Entry 8BEL (electron microscopy, 2.25 A resolution); this record covers chains M and Q of the 14 polymer chains in the assembly.

# Chain M
Molecule: Cytochrome b
Source organism: Arabidopsis thaliana
UniProtKB: P42792 (CYB_ARATH); residue numbers follow UniProt; this construct covers 1-393
Sequence (393 residues; each row starts with the number of its first residue):
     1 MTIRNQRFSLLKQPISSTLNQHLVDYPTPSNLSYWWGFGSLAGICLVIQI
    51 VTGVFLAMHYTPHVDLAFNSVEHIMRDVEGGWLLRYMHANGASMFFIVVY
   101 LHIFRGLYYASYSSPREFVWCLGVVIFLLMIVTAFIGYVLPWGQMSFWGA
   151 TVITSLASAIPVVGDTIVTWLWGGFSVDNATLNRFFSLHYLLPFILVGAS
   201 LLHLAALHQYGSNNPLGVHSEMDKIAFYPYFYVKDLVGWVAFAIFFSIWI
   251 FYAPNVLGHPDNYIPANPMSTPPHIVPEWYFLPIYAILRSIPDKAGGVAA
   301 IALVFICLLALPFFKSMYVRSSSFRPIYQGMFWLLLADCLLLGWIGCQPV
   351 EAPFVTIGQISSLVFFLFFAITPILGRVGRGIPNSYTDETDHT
Unresolved in the structure: 1, 389-393
Sequence notes: variant Ser40 (Pro in P42792)
Metal / ion sites: heme Fe site 1: His88, His189; heme Fe site 2: His102, His203
Small-molecule neighbours:
  - 1,2-diacyl-glycerol-3-sn-phosphate (3PH): Ala241, Ile244, Phe245, Ile248, Trp249, Tyr252, Ala253
  - heme (HEM), molecule 1: Trp36, Phe38, Gly39, Ser40, Ala42, Gly43, Phe95, Val99, His102, Ile103, Arg105, Ser111, Val119, Trp120, Gly123, Val124, Ile126, Phe127, Met130, Ser200, His203, Leu204, Leu207, Ser212, Asn213
  - heme (HEM), molecule 2: Leu46, Gln49, Ile50, Gly53, Val54, Leu56, Ala57, Tyr60, Val71, Arg85, His88, Ala89, Ala92, Phe95, Met130, Thr133, Ala134, Gly137, Tyr138, Leu140, Pro141, Phe186, His189, Tyr190, Pro193, Phe194, Glu278, Tyr280
  - phosphatidylcholine (PC7; (7S)-4-hydroxy-N,N,N-trimethyl-9-oxo-7-[(palmitoyloxy)methyl]-3,5,8-trioxa-4-phosphahexacosan-1-aminium 4-oxide): Trp35, Tyr100, Leu101, Phe104, Tyr108, Tyr109, Pro215, Ser323, Phe332, Trp333, Leu336, Leu340
  - phosphatidylglycerol (PGT; (1S)-2-{[{[(2R)-2,3-dihydroxypropyl]oxy}(hydroxy)phosphoryl]oxy}-1-[(palmitoyloxy)methyl]ethyl stearate): Phe8, Ser9, Leu10, Leu11, Leu23, Val24, Ser40, Gly43, Ile44, Val47, Phe227, Tyr228, Tyr232, Trp239
  - phosphatidylethanolamine (PTY): Pro326, Ile327, Gly330, Met331, Leu334, Leu335, Val364, Leu367, Phe368
  - Q7G (2-{[(4-O-alpha-D-glucopyranosyl-alpha-D-glucopyranosyl)oxy]methyl}-4-{[(3beta,9beta,14beta,17beta,25R)-spirost-5-en-3-yl]oxy}butyl 4-O-alpha-D-glucopyranosyl-alpha-D-glucopyranoside), molecule 1: Ile291, Pro292, Leu303, Gln359, Ser362, Leu363, Phe366
  - Q7G, molecule 2: Ile291, Pro292, Asp293, Gly296, Ala299
  - UQ5 (2,3-dimethoxy-5-methyl-6-(3,11,15,19-tetramethyl-eicosa-2,6,10,14,18-pentaenyl)-[1,4]benzoquinone): His22, Leu23, Tyr26, Thr28, Gly39, Ser40, Gly43, Leu46, Val47, Val197, Ser200, Leu201, Leu204, His208, Ser212, Phe227, Asp235
  - ubiquinone-7 (UQ7): Ile131, Val132, Phe135, Ile136, Trp148, Gly149, Val152, Ile153, Trp170, Phe185, Leu188, Ile275, Val276, Pro277, Phe281, Ile284, Tyr285, Leu288
UniProt features mapped onto this chain:
  - binding site (heme b): His88, His102, His189, His203
  - binding site (a ubiquinone): His208
Reported in the primary citation:
  - catalytic residues: His259, Tyr280

# Chain Q
Molecule: Cytochrome b-c1 complex subunit 8-1, mitochondrial
Source organism: Arabidopsis thaliana
UniProtKB: Q9SG91 (UCRQ1_ARATH); residue numbers follow UniProt; this construct covers 1-72
Sequence (72 residues; numbered 1 to 72; the number before each row is that of its first residue):
     1 MGKQPVKLKAVVYALSPFQQKIMTGLWKDLPEKIHHKVSENWISATLLVT
    51 PVVGTYWYAQYFKEQEKLEHRF
Unresolved in the structure: 1-4
Small-molecule neighbours: phosphatidylcholine (PC7; (7S)-4-hydroxy-N,N,N-trimethyl-9-oxo-7-[(palmitoyloxy)methyl]-3,5,8-trioxa-4-phosphahexacosan-1-aminium 4-oxide): Glu40, Asn41, Ser44, Ala45, Leu48, Val49

# Chain M / chain Q interface
Residue-residue contacts (19; chain M residue first):
  Met222(M) - Val6(Q)  hydrophobic
  Met222(M) - Leu8(Q)  hydrophobic
  Gly330(M) - Leu47(Q)
  Trp333(M) - Ser44(Q)  hydrogen bond
  Trp333(M) - Leu48(Q)
  Leu334(M) - Leu47(Q)
  Leu336(M) - Leu48(Q)  hydrophobic
  Ala337(M) - Leu48(Q)
  Ala337(M) - Pro51(Q)  hydrophobic
  Ala337(M) - Val52(Q)  hydrophobic
  Leu341(M) - Val52(Q)  hydrophobic
  Leu341(M) - Thr55(Q)
  Trp344(M) - Tyr56(Q)  hydrophobic
  Trp344(M) - Ala59(Q)  hydrophobic
  Ala352(M) - Phe62(Q)
  Pro353(M) - Phe62(Q)
  Phe354(M) - Ala59(Q)  hydrophobic
  Phe354(M) - Lys63(Q)
  Ile357(M) - Thr55(Q)
Also at the interface, not in a pair above, chain M (16 interface residues in all): Glu221, Gln329, Leu340, Glu351
Also at the interface, not in a pair above, chain Q (15 interface residues in all): Lys7, Tyr58, Glu66

# Overview
16 residues of chain M and 15 residues of chain Q are in contact; the contacts include 1 hydrogen bond. The
hydrogen-bonded pair is Trp333(M)-Ser44(Q). Phosphatidylcholine is bound between chain M and chain Q. Bound to
chain M: heme, compound UQ5, ubiquinone-7, 1,2-diacyl-glycerol-3-sn-phosphate and phosphatidylglycerol among
other ligands. The paper reports catalytic residues His259(M) and Tyr280(M).
Chain M is Cytochrome b and chain Q is Cytochrome b-c1 complex subunit 8-1, mitochondrial, both from
Arabidopsis thaliana; the structure, Cryo-EM structure of the Arabidopsis thaliana I+III2 supercomplex (CIII
membrane domain), was determined by electron microscopy (same publication as 8BED, 8BEE, 8BEF, 8BEH, 8BEP,
8BPX, 8BQ5 and 8BQ6).
